PDB entry 8CWV | X-ray diffraction, 2.51 A resolution | chains A and L of the 4 polymer chains in the assembly

Chain A:
Protein: Spike protein S1
Organism: Severe acute respiratory syndrome coronavirus 2
Notes: fragment: Receptor binding domain
Reference sequence: P0DTC2 (SPIKE_SARS2); residues 333-530 here = UniProt positions 333-530
Amino-acid sequence (205 residues; row label = number of the first residue in the row):
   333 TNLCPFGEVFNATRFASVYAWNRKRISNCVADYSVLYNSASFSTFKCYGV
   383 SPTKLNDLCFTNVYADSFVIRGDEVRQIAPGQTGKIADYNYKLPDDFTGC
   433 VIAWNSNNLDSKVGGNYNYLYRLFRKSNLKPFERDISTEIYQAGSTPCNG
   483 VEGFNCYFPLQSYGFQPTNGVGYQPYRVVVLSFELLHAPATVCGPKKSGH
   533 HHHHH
Unresolved in the structure: 333, 531-537
Cystine bridges: Cys336-Cys361, Cys379-Cys432, Cys391-Cys525, Cys480-Cys488
Covalently attached groups: glycan linked to Asn343
Differences from the reference sequence: expression tag (531-537)
UniProt features mapped onto this chain:
  - region: Arg403 to Asp405 (Integrin-binding motif), Asn448 to Phe456 (Immunodominant HLA epitope recognized by the CD8+)
  - glycosylation: Asn343 (N-linked (GlcNAc...) (complex) asparagine)
From the paper describing this entry:
  - specificity-determining residues: Ala372 (by similarity / conservation)
  - specificity-determining residues: Lys378, His519 (proposed by the authors, not directly observed)

Chain L:
Protein: CC12.1 Fab light chain
Organism: Homo sapiens
Notes: antibody fragment or engineered binder
Amino-acid sequence (217 residues; numbered 1 to 215 plus 2 insertion-coded residues; the number before each row is that of its first residue; a row labelled like 95A-95B holds insertion residues (95A, then the next letters in order)):
     1 DIVMTQSPSFLSASVGDRVTITCRASQGISSYLAWYQQKPGKAPKLLIYA
    51 ASTLQSGVPSRFSGSGSGTEFTLTISSLQPEDFATYYCQQLNSYP
95A-95B PK
    96 FTFGPGTKVEIKRTVAAPSVFIFPPSDEQLKSGTASVVCLLNNFYPREAK
   146 VQWKVDNALQSGNSQESVTEQDSKDSTYSLSSTLTLSKADYEKHKVYACE
   196 VTHQGLSSPVTKSFNRGECS
Unresolved in the structure: 214-215
Cystine bridges: Cys23-Cys88, Cys134-Cys194

Interface between chain A and chain L:
Residue-residue contacts - 21 pairs, chain A then chain L:
  Arg403(A) - Asn92(L)  hydrogen bond (side chain-backbone)
  Asp405(A) - Tyr94(L)
  Arg408(A) - Tyr94(L)  hydrogen bond
  Lys417(A) - Asn92(L)
  Tyr453(A) - Asn92(L)
  Tyr495(A) - Tyr32(L)
  Gly496(A) - Ser30(L)  hydrogen bond (backbone-side chain)
  Gly496(A) - Tyr32(L)  hydrogen bond (backbone-side chain)
  Gln498(A) - Ser30(L)  hydrogen bond
  Gln498(A) - Ser67(L)  hydrogen bond
  Thr500(A) - Gly28(L)
  Asn501(A) - Gly28(L)
  Asn501(A) - Ser30(L)  hydrogen bond (side chain-backbone)
  Gly502(A) - Gln27(L)
  Gly502(A) - Gly28(L)  hydrogen bond (backbone-backbone)
  Tyr505(A) - Ile29(L)
  Tyr505(A) - Tyr32(L)  hydrophobic
  Tyr505(A) - Gln90(L)  hydrogen bond
  Tyr505(A) - Leu91(L)  hydrogen bond (side chain-backbone)
  Tyr505(A) - Asn92(L)  hydrogen bond (side chain-backbone)
  Tyr505(A) - Ser93(L)
Other interface residues (no listed pair), chain A (15 interface residues in all): Tyr449, Ser494, Val503
Other interface residues (no listed pair), chain L (13 interface residues in all): Ile2, Ser31

Overview:
15 residues of chain A and 13 residues of chain L are in contact; the contacts include 11 hydrogen bonds.
Among the polar pairs are Arg403(A)-Asn92(L), Arg408(A)-Tyr94(L) and Gly496(A)-Ser30(L). The paper reports
specificity determinants Ala372(A), Lys378(A) and His519(A).
Here chain A is Spike protein S1 (Severe acute respiratory syndrome coronavirus 2) and chain L is CC12.1 Fab
light chain (Homo sapiens). Entry 8CWV (Crystal structure of SARS-CoV-2 spike protein receptor-binding domain
in complex with a cross-neutralizing nanobody 2-31 and ...) was determined by X-ray diffraction, deposited
together with 8CWU, 8CXN, 8CXQ, 8CY6, 8CY7, 8CY9 and 5 further entries.
